8TT3 - chains H and I of the 12 polymer chains in the assembly; structure by electron microscopy, 3.40 A resolution.

Chain H (and I):
Name: Capsular biosynthesis protein
Source organism: Caldimonas thermodepolymerans
Notes: chain I of this document is another copy of the same molecule, construct and numbering; everything in this record applies to it too
UniProt: A0A2S5T4A0 (A0A2S5T4A0_9BURK); residues 3-371 here correspond to UniProt positions 2-370 (UniProt number = residue number - 1)
Sequence (390 residues; row label = number of the first residue in the row; numbers below 1 keep their minus sign (Met-2 is residue -2)):
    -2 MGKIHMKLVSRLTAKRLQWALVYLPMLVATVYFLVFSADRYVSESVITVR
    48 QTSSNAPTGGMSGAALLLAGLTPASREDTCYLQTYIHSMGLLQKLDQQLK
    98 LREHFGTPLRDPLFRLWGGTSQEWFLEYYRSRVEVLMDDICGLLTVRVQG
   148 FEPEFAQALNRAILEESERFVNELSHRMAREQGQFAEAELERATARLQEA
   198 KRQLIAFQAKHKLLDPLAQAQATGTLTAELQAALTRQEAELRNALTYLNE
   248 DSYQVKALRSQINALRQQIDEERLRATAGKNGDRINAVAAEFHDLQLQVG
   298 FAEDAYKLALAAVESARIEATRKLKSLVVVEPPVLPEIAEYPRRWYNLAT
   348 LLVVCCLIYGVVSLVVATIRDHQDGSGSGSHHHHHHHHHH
Not modelled in the structure: -2 to 3, 51-70, 193-298, 370-387 (chain I: -2 to 8, 52-70, 188-297, 369-387)
Sequence notes: initiating methionine (-2); expression tag (-1 to 2, 372-387); conflict Cys77 (Leu76 in A0A2S5T4A0), Cys138 (Ser137 in A0A2S5T4A0)

Chain H / chain I interface:
Contacting residue pairs - 26 pairs, chain H then chain I:
  Thr45(H) - Tyr78(I)
  Arg47(H) - Tyr78(I)  hydrogen bond
  Gln48(H) - Met175(I)
  Thr49(H) - Met175(I)  hydrogen bond (side chain-backbone)
  Thr49(H) - Gln179(I)  hydrogen bond
  Ser50(H) - Gln179(I)
  Cys138(H) - Cys77(I)  hydrophobic
  Leu140(H) - Thr81(I)
  Leu307(H) - Phe298(I)  hydrophobic
  Arg314(H) - Glu186(I)  salt bridge
  Ile315(H) - Glu186(I)
  Arg319(H) - Phe182(I)
  Lys320(H) - Glu178(I)
  Ser323(H) - Glu178(I)  hydrogen bond
  Val327(H) - Thr81(I)
  Glu328(H) - Ser85(I)
  Glu328(H) - Met86(I)  hydrogen bond (side chain-backbone)
  Glu328(H) - Gly87(I)
  Val331(H) - Met86(I)  hydrophobic
  Leu332(H) - Gln119(I)  hydrogen bond (backbone-side chain)
  Pro333(H) - Glu120(I)
  Glu334(H) - Ser118(I)
  Glu334(H) - Gln119(I)  hydrogen bond (side chain-backbone)
  Glu334(H) - Glu120(I)
  Ile335(H) - Ser118(I)
  Ile335(H) - Glu120(I)
Interface residues without a listed pair, chain H (26 interface residues in all): Glu41, Val43, Ile137, Thr318, Val325, Glu337
Interface residues without a listed pair, chain I (21 interface residues in all): Glu74, Tyr82, Thr117, Arg127, Phe167, Leu171

Summary:
26 residues of chain H and 21 residues of chain I are in contact, with 7 hydrogen bonds and 1 salt bridge.
Polar pairs include Arg314(H)-Glu186(I), Arg47(H)-Tyr78(I) and Thr49(H)-Met175(I).
Both chains are Capsular biosynthesis protein (Caldimonas thermodepolymerans). Entry 8TT3 (S.
thermodepolymerans KpsM-KpsE in Glycolipid 2 state with rigid body fitted KpsT) was determined by electron
microscopy (same publication as 8TSH, 8TSI, 8TSL, 8TSW and 8TUN).
